3D0V - chains B and C of the 3 polymer chains in the assembly; structure by X-ray diffraction, 2.05 A resolution.

# Chain B
Name: 2F5 Fab light chain
From: Homo sapiens
Notes: antibody fragment or engineered binder
Sequence (237 residues; numbered 1 to 218 plus 19 insertion-coded residues; the number before each row is that of its first residue; a row labelled like 35A-35B holds insertion residues (35A, then the next letters in order)):
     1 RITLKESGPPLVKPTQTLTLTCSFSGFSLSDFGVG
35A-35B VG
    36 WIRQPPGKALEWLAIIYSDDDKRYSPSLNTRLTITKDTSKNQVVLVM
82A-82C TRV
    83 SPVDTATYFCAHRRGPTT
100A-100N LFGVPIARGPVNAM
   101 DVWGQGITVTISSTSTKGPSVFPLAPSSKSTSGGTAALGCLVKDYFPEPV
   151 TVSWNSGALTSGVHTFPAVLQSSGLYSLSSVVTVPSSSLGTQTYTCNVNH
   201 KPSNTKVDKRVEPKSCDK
Not modelled in the structure: 126-134, 190-191, 214-218
Disulfide bonds: Cys22-Cys92, Cys140-Cys196

# Chain C
Name: gp41 peptide LLELDKWASLW
UniProt: Q7SVL4 (Q7SVL4_9HIV1); residues 1-11 here correspond to UniProt positions 654-664 (UniProt number = residue number + 653)
Sequence (11 residues; numbered 1 to 11; the number before each row is that of its first residue):
     1 LLELDKWASLW
Not modelled in the structure: 10-11

# Chain B / chain C interface
Residue-residue contacts - 13 pairs, chain B then chain C:
  Gly33(B) - Trp7(C)
  Tyr52(B) - Asp5(C)
  Tyr52(B) - Lys6(C)
  Asp54(B) - Lys6(C)  salt bridge
  Asp56(B) - Lys6(C)  salt bridge
  Arg58(B) - Glu3(C)  salt bridge
  Arg95(B) - Asp5(C)  salt bridge
  Arg95(B) - Trp7(C)
  Pro98(B) - Trp7(C)
  Arg100H(B) - Trp7(C)  hydrogen bond (side chain-backbone)
  Arg100H(B) - Ala8(C)
  Arg100H(B) - Ser9(C)
  Val100K(B) - Trp7(C)
Interface residues without a listed pair, chain B (10 interface residues in all): Phe32

# Summary
10 residues of chain B face 6 of chain C across their interface, with 1 hydrogen bond and 4 salt bridges.
Polar contacts include Asp54(B)-Lys6(C), Asp56(B)-Lys6(C) and Arg58(B)-Glu3(C).
Chain B is 2F5 Fab light chain (Homo sapiens) and chain C is gp41 peptide LLELDKWASLW; the structure, Crystal
structure of the HIV-1 Cross Neutralizing Monoclonal Antibody 2F5 in complex with gp41 Peptide LLELDKWASLW,
was determined by X-ray diffraction together with 2P8L, 2P8M, 2P8P, 2PR4, 3DRO and 3DRQ from the same study.
